5N5G - chain A; structure by X-ray diffraction, 1.29 A resolution.

Chain A:
Molecule: Beta-lactamase VIM-1
Source organism: Pseudomonas aeruginosa
UniProtKB: Q9XAY4 (Q9XAY4_PSEAI); residues 21-266 here = UniProt positions 21-266
Sequence (253 residues; row label = number of the first residue in the row):
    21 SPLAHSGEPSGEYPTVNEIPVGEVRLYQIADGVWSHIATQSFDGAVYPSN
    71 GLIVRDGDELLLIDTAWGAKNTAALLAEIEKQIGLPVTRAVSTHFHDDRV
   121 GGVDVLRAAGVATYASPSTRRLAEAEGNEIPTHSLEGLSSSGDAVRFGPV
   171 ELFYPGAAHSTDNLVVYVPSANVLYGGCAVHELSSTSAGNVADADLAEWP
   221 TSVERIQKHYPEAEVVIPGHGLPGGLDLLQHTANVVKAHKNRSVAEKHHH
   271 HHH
Unresolved in the structure: 21-26, 260-273
Sequence notes: expression tag (267-273)
Metal / ion sites: Zn2+ site 1: His114, His116, His179; Zn2+ site 2: Asp118, Cys198, His240
Ligand contacts: bicine (BCN): Gln60, Trp87, Gly88, Ala89, Lys90, Asp117

In short:
Ligands of chain A: bicine. His114, His116 and His179 form the Zn2+ site 1. Asp118, Cys198 and His240
coordinate Zn2+ site 2.
Chain A is Beta-lactamase VIM-1 (Pseudomonas aeruginosa); the structure, Crystal structure of di-zinc
metallo-beta-lactamase VIM-1, was determined by X-ray diffraction together with 5N5H and 5N5I from the same
study.
